Entry 7TTH (electron microscopy, 3.25 A resolution); this record covers chains A and B.

Chain A (and B):
Protein: Solute carrier family 12 member 4
Organism: Homo sapiens
Notes: chain B of this document is another copy of the same molecule, construct and numbering; everything in this record applies to it too
UniProt: Q9UP95 (S12A4_HUMAN); residue numbers follow UniProt; this construct covers 1-1085
Chain sequence (1085 residues; numbered 1 to 1085; the number before each row is that of its first residue):
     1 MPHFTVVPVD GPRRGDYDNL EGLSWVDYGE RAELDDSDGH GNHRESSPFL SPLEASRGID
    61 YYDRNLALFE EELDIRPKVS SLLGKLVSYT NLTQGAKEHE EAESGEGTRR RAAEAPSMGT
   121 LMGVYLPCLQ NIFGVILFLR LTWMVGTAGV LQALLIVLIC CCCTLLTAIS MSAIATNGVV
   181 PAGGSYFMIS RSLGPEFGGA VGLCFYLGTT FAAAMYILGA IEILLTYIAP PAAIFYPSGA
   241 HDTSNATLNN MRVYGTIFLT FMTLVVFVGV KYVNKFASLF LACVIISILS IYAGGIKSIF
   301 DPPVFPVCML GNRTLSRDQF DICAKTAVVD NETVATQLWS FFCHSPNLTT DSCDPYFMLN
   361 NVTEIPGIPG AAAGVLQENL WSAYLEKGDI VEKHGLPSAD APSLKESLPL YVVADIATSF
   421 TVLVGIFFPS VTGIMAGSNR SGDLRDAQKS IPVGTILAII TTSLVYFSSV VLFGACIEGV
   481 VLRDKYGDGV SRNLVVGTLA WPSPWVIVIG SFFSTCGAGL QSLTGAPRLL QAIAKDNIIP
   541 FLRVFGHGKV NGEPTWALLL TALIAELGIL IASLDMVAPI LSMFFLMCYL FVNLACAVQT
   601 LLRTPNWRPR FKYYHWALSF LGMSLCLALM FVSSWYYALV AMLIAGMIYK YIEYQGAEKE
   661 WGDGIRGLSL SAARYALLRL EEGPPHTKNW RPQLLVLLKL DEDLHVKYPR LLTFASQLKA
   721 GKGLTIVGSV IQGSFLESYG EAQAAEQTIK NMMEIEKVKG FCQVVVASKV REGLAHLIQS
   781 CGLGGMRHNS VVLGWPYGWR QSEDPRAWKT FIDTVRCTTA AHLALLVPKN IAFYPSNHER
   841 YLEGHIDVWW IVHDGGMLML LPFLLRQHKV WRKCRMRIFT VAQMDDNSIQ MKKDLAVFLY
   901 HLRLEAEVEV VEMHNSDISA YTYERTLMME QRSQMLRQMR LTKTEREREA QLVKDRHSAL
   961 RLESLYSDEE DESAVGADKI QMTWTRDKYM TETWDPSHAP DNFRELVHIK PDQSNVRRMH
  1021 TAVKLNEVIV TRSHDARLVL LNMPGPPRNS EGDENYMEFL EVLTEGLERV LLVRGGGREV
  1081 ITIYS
Unresolved in the structure: 1-115, 923-1017
Disulfides: Cys163-Cys626, Cys308-Cys323, Cys343-Cys353
Covalent attachments: N-acetylglucosamine (NAG) linked to Asn312, Asn361
Metal / ion sites: K+: Ile132, Pro429, Thr432
UniProt features mapped onto this chain:
  - region: Ile665 to Glu681 (Scissor helix)
  - binding site (K(+)): Asn131, Ile132, Tyr216, Pro429, Thr432
  - binding site (chloride): Gly433, Ile434, Met435, Tyr589
  - binding site (ATP): Leu697, Lys699, Lys707, Tyr708, Val730, Gly794, Trp795, Tyr797
  - modified residue: Ser24 (Phosphoserine), Ser47 (Phosphoserine), Ser51 (Phosphoserine), Ser81 (Phosphoserine), Ser88 (Phosphoserine), Ser734 (Phosphoserine), Ser916 (Phosphoserine), Ser967 (Phosphoserine), Thr983 (Phosphothreonine), Ser1050 (Phosphoserine)
  - glycosylation (N-linked (GlcNAc...) asparagine): Asn245, Asn312, Asn331, Asn347, Asn361

Chain A / chain B interface:
Contacting residue pairs (59; chain A residue first):
  Arg603(A) with Ile665(B)
  Trp635(A) with Trp635(B)
  Trp661(A) with Gln693(B); Leu724(B), hydrophobic; Met786(B), hydrophobic
  Gly662(A) with Lys688(B); Asn689(B)
  Asp663(A) with Asn689(B)
  Ile665(A) with Arg603(B)
  Arg666(A) with Leu680(B), hydrogen bond (side chain-backbone); Gly683(B)
  Ser669(A) with Ala676(B); Leu680(B)
  Leu670(A) with Leu680(B), hydrophobic; Gly785(B); Met786(B), hydrophobic
  Ala673(A) with Leu677(B), hydrophobic
  Arg674(A) with Gly721(B), hydrogen bond (side chain-backbone); Gly723(B), hydrogen bond (side chain-backbone); Lys759(B)
  Ala676(A) with Ser669(B)
  Leu677(A) with Ala673(B), hydrophobic; Phe761(B), hydrophobic
  Leu680(A) with Arg666(B), hydrogen bond (backbone-side chain); Ser669(B); Leu670(B), hydrophobic
  Glu681(A) with Lys750(B), salt bridge
  Gly683(A) with Arg666(B)
  Lys688(A) with Gly662(B)
  Asn689(A) with Gly662(B); Asp663(B)
  Arg691(A) with Trp661(B)
  Gln693(A) with Trp661(B)
  Gly721(A) with Arg674(B)
  Gly723(A) with Arg674(B), hydrogen bond (backbone-side chain)
  Ile726(A) with Leu783(B), hydrophobic
  Phe735(A) with Gln779(B)
  Tyr739(A) with Ala820(B)
  Lys750(A) with Glu681(B), salt bridge
  Lys759(A) with Arg674(B)
  Phe761(A) with Leu677(B), hydrophobic; Leu678(B), hydrophobic
  Cys762(A) with Arg787(B)
  Val765(A) with Ser780(B)
  Val766(A) with His776(B)
  Ala767(A) with His776(B)
  His776(A) with Val766(B); Ala767(B); His776(B), hydrogen bond
  Gln779(A) with Phe735(B)
  Ser780(A) with Val765(B)
  Gly782(A) with Leu783(B)
  Leu783(A) with Ile726(B), hydrophobic; Gly782(B)
  Gly785(A) with Leu670(B)
  Met786(A) with Trp661(B), hydrophobic; Leu670(B), hydrophobic
  Arg787(A) with Cys762(B)
  Ala820(A) with Tyr739(B)
Interface residues without a listed pair, chain A (55 interface residues in all): Phe631, Glu660, Leu678, Pro684, Pro685, His686, Lys722, Leu724, Leu736, Val764, Gly784, Cys817, Ala821, His822
Interface residues without a listed pair, chain B (56 interface residues in all): Phe631, Glu660, Pro684, Pro685, His686, Arg691, Lys722, Leu736, Gly760, Val764, Gly784, Cys817, Ala821, His822

Summary:
Chain A and chain B form an interface of 55 and 56 residues respectively; the contacts include 6 hydrogen
bonds and 2 salt bridges. Polar contacts include Glu681(A)-Lys750(B), Arg666(A)-Leu680(B) and
Arg674(A)-Gly721(B). Covalently linked N-acetylglucosamine: at Asn312(A) and Asn361(A).
Both chains are Solute carrier family 12 member 4 (Homo sapiens). Entry 7TTH (Human potassium-chloride
cotransporter 1 in inward-open state) was determined by electron microscopy together with 7TTI from the same
study.
